PDB entry 9ERI | electron microscopy, 3.30 A resolution | chains E and G of the 6 polymer chains in the assembly

== Chain E ==
Molecule: Na(+)-translocating ferredoxin:NAD(+) oxidoreductase complex subunit E
Organism: Acetobacterium woodii DSM 1030
Notes: EC 7.2.1.2
Reference sequence: H6LC29 (RNFE_ACEWD); residues 1-196 here = UniProt positions 1-196
Chain sequence (196 residues; each row starts with the number of its first residue):
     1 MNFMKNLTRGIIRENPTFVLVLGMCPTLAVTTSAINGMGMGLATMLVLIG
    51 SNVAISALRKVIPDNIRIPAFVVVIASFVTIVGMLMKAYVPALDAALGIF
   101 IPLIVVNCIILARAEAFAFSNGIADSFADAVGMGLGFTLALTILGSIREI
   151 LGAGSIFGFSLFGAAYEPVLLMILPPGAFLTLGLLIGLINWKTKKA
Ion coordination: 2Fe-2S cluster Fe: C25, C108 (shared with 2 residues of chain A)
Residues lining bound ligands: 2Fe-2S cluster (FES): G23, M24, C25, P26, V106, N107, C108
Reported in the primary citation:
  - 2Fe-2S cluster coordination: C25, C108
  - mutagenesis - R67A: abolished growth in response to H2 and CO2
  - mutagenesis - R67A, L103G: decreased catalytic activity
  - mutagenesis - N107A, E115Q: decreased growth
  - mutagenesis - L103G, V106G, E115K: abolished growth
  - mutagenesis - E115A: unchanged growth

== Chain G ==
Molecule: Na(+)-translocating ferredoxin:NAD(+) oxidoreductase complex subunit G
Organism: Acetobacterium woodii DSM 1030
Notes: EC 7.2.1.2
Reference sequence: H6LC30 (RNFG_ACEWD); residue numbers follow UniProt; this construct covers 1-207
Chain sequence (207 residues; row label = number of the first residue in the row):
     1 METKEKVQIDWKVVFKLGLILFVISAVAACALALTNYVTAGTIEEMNVQT
    51 NTVARQEVLPKAADFEAVPAKDVEKIASEIGMEKPEELLEVYIGKSNGEV
   101 VGYTVKTGPTSGYAGEVQVLTGISADGVITGITIIKSNETPGLGAKASGV
   151 WNDQFTGKSAKEELVVVKGTTKEGSNEIQAITGSTITSKAVTSGVNMSIQ
   201 VYQNLSK
Glycans and other covalent adducts: flavin mononucleotide (FMN) linked to T185
Residues lining bound ligands: FMN (flavin mononucleotide): Y113, E139, T140, L143, G144, K168, G183, S184, I186, T187
Curated features (UniProtKB/Swiss-Prot):
  - modified residue: T185 (FMN phosphoryl threonine)
Reported in the primary citation:
  - binding site for flavin mononucleotide: Y113, T185
  - mutagenesis - Y113A, T185A: abolished growth
  - mutagenesis - Y113A, T185A: abolished catalytic activity

== Interface between chain E and chain G ==
Contacting residue pairs - 15 pairs, chain E then chain G:
  P63(E) with L17(G), hydrophobic
  N65(E) with L17(G)
  I66(E) with L17(G)
  T80(E) with L32(G)
  I81(E) with T35(G)
  M84(E) with T35(G); N36(G); T39(G)
  K87(E) with I43(G)
  A88(E) with T39(G); I43(G)
  P91(E) with M46(G), hydrophobic
  L170(E) with G142(G)
  I173(E) with P141(G)
  L174(E) with T140(G)
Also at the interface, not in a pair above, chain E (19 interface residues in all): L58, V61, P69, A70, V73, V74, S77
Also at the interface, not in a pair above, chain G (16 interface residues in all): I20, L21, I24, S25, A28, L143

== In short ==
19 residues of chain E and 16 residues of chain G are in contact. Ligands of chain E: 2Fe-2S cluster.
Covalently linked flavin mononucleotide: at T185(G). The paper reports a binding site for flavin
mononucleotide at Y113(G) and T185(G); L103G, V106G and E115K of chain E abolish growth; 9 substitutions were
tested in all.
Chain E is Na(+)-translocating ferredoxin:NAD(+) oxidoreductase complex subunit E and chain G is
Na(+)-translocating ferredoxin:NAD(+) oxidoreductase complex subunit G, both from Acetobacterium woodii DSM
1030; the structure, Cryo-EM structure of sodium pumping Rnf complex from Acetobacterium woodii bound to NADH,
was determined by electron microscopy, deposited together with 9ERJ, 9ERK and 9ERL.
